8XBH - chains B and S of the 5 polymer chains in the assembly; structure by electron microscopy, 2.83 A resolution.

[Chain B]
Molecule: Guanine nucleotide-binding protein G(I)/G(S)/G(T) subunit beta-1
From: Rattus norvegicus
UniProt: P54311 (GBB1_RAT); numbering as in UniProt (aligned over 2-340)
Chain sequence (344 residues; row label = number of the first residue in the row; numbers below 1 keep their minus sign (Gly-3 is residue -3)):
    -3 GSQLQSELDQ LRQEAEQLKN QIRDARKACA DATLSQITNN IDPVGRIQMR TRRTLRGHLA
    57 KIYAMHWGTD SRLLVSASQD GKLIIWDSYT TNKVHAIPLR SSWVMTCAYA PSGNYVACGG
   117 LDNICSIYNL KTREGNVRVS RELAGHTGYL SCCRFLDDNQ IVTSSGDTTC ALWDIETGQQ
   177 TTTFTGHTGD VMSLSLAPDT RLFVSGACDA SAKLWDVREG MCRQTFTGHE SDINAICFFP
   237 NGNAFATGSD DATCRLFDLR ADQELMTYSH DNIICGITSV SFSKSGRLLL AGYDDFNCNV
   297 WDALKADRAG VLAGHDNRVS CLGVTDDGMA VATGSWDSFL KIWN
Unresolved in the structure: -3 to 4
Differences from the reference sequence: expression tag (-3 to 1)
Curated features (UniProtKB/Swiss-Prot):
  - modified residue: Ser2 (N-acetylserine), His266 (Phosphohistidine)
Disulfide bonds: Cys103-Cys114

[Chain S]
Molecule: scFv16
From: Mus musculus
Notes: antibody fragment or engineered binder
Chain sequence (260 residues; row label = number of the first residue in the row; note: 2 numbers in that range are skipped by the numbering (no residue carries them; nothing is unmodelled there); a row labelled like 121A-121N holds insertion residues (121A, then the next letters in order)):
     1 DVQLVESGGG LVQPGGSRKL SCSASGFAFS SFGMHWVRQA PEKGLEWVAY ISSGSGTIYY
    61 ADTVKGRFTI SRDDPKNTLF LQMTSLRSED TAMYYCVRSI YYYGSSPFDF WGQGTTLTVS
   121 S
121A-121N GGGGSGGGGSGGGG
   124 SDIVMTQATS SVPVTPGESV SISCRSSKSL LHSNGNTYLY WFLQRPGQSP QLLIYRMSNL
   184 ASGVPDRFSG SGSGTAFTLT ISRLEAEDVG VYYCMQHLEY PLTFGAGTKL ELKAAAASSE
   244 DLYFQ
Unresolved in the structure: 1, 121A-121N, 236-248
Disulfide bonds: Cys22-Cys96, Cys147-Cys217

[Interface between chain B and chain S]
Pairs across the interface (13; chain B residue first):
  Asp66(B) with Tyr103(S)
  Arg68(B) with Tyr103(S)
  Leu69(B) with Tyr103(S), hydrophobic
  Asp83(B) with Tyr103(S)
  Val90(B) with Tyr102(S), hydrophobic
  Arg129(B) with Val2(S); Arg98(S), hydrogen bond (backbone-side chain); Ser185(S), hydrogen bond
  Glu130(B) with Gly26(S); Phe27(S); Ala28(S), hydrogen bond (backbone-backbone)
  Gly131(B) with Phe32(S); Ile100(S)
Other interface residues (no listed pair), chain B (10 interface residues in all): His91, Asn132
Other interface residues (no listed pair), chain S (12 interface residues in all): Ser31, Asp109

[Overview]
The interface between chain B and chain S involves 10 residues on one side and 12 on the other; the contacts
include 3 hydrogen bonds. Polar pairs include Arg129(B)-Arg98(S), Arg129(B)-Ser185(S) and Glu130(B)-Ala28(S).
Chain B is Guanine nucleotide-binding protein G(I)/G(S)/G(T) subunit beta-1 (Rattus norvegicus) and chain S is
scFv16 (Mus musculus); the structure, Human GPR34 -Gi complex bound to M1, was determined by electron
microscopy together with 8XBE, 8XBG and 8XBI from the same study.
